4OX9 - chains A and M of the 22 polymer chains in the assembly; structure by X-ray diffraction, 3.80 A resolution.

# Chain A
Molecule: 16S rRNA
Organism: Thermus thermophilus
Sequence (1513 nucleotides; numbered 0 to 1535 plus 19 insertion-coded residues; 42 numbers in that range are skipped by the numbering (no residue carries them; nothing is unmodelled there); the number before each row is that of its first residue; a row labelled like 190A-190L holds insertion residues (190A, then the next letters in order); numbering starts at 0):
     0 UUUGUUGGAGAGUUUGAUCCUGGCUCAGGGUGAACGCUGGCGGCGUGCCU
    50 AAGACAUGCAAGUCGUGCGGG
    73 CCGCGGGGUUUU
    88 ACUCCG
    95 UGGUC
   101 AGCGGCGGACGGGUGAGUAACGCGUGGGU
  129A G
   130 ACCUACCCGGAAGAGGGGGACAACCCGGGGAAACUCGGGCUAAUCCCCCA
   180 UGUGGACCCGC
190A-190L CCCUUGGGGUGU
   191 GUCCAAAGGGCUUU
   216 GCCCGCUUCCGGAUGGGCCCGCGUCCCAUCAGCUAGUUGGUGGGGUAAUG
   266 GCCCACCAAGGCGACGACGGGUAGCCGGUCUGAGAGGAUGGCCGGCCACA
   316 GGGGCACUGAGACACGGGCCCCACUCCUACGGGAGGCAGCAGUUAGGAAU
   366 CUUCCGCAAUGGGCGCAAGCCUGACGGAGCGACGCCGCUUGGAGGAAGAA
   416 GCCCUUCGGGGUGUAAACUCCUGAA
   442 CCCGGGACGAAACCCCCGACGA
   474 GGGGACUGACGGUACCGGG
   494 GUAAUAGCGCCGGCCAACUCCGUGCCAGCAGCCGCGGUAAUACGGAGGGC
   544 GCGAGCGUUACCCGGAUUCACUGGGCGUAAAGGGCGUGUAGGCGGCCUGG
   594 GGCGUCCCAUGUGAAAGACCACGGCUCAACCGUGGGGGAGCGUGGGAUAC
   644 GCUCAGGCUAGACGGUGGGAGAGGGUGGUGGAAUUCCCGGAGUAGCGGUG
   694 AAAUGCGCAGAUACCGGGAGGAACGCCGAUGGCGAAGGCAGCCACCUGGU
   744 CCACCCGUGACGCUGAGGCGCGAAAGCGUGGGGAGCAAACCGGAUUAGAU
   794 ACCCGGGUAGUCCACGCCCUAAACGAUGCGCGCUAGGUCUCUGGGUCU
   848 CCUGGGGGCCGAAGCUAACGCGUUAAGCGCGCCGCCUGGGGAGUACGGCC
   898 GCAAGGCUGAAACUCAAAGGAAUUGACGGGGGCCCGCACAAGCGGUGGAG
   948 CAUGUGGUUUAAUUCGAAGCAACGCGAAGAACCUUACCAGGCCUUGACAU
   998 GCUAGG
 1003A G
  1004 AACCCGGGUGAAAGCCUGGGGUGCCCC
1030A-1030D GCGA
  1031 GGGGAGCCCUAGCACAGGUGCUGCAUGGCCGUCGUCAGCUCGUGCCGUGA
  1081 GGUGUUGGGUUAAGUCCCGCAACGAGCGCAACCCCCGCCGUUAGUUGCCA
  1131 GCGGUUCGGCCGGGCACUCUAACGGGACUGCCCGCGAAA
  1171 GCGGGAGGAAGGAGGGGACGACGUCUGGUCAGCAUGGCCCUUACGGCCUG
  1221 GGCGACACACGUGCUACAAUGCCCACUACAAAGCGAUGCCACCCGGCAAC
  1271 GGGGAGCUAAUCGCAAAAAGGUGGGCCCAGUUCGGAUUGGGGUCUGCAAC
  1321 CCGACCCCAUGAAGCCGGAAUCGCUAGUAAUCGCGGAUCAG
 1361A C
  1362 CAUGCCGCGGUGAAUACGUUCCCGGGCCUUGUACACACCGCCCGUCACGC
  1412 CAUGGGAGCGGGCUCUACCCGAAGUCGCCGGG
  1446 AGCCUACGGG
  1459 CAGGCGCCGAGGGUAGGGCCCGUGACUGGGGCGAAGUCGUAACAAGGUAG
  1509 CUGUACCGGAAGGUGCGGCUGGAUCAC
Unresolved in the structure: 0-4, 1535
Bound ions: Mg2+ site 1 near A8 (its only coordinating residue here); Mg2+ site 2: G11, U12; Mg2+ site 3: U14, U17; Mg2+ site 4 near G21 (its only coordinating residue here); Mg2+ site 5: C48, G115; Mg2+ site 6 near A53 (its only coordinating residue here); Mg2+ site 7: C58, A59, U387; Mg2+ site 8 near G111 (its only coordinating residue here); Mg2+ site 9: A116, G117, G289; Mg2+ site 10 near A195 (its only coordinating residue here); Mg2+ site 11: G258, G266; Mg2+ site 12 near G299 (its only coordinating residue here); 48 more Mg2+ sites not listed
Ligand contacts: sinefungin (SFG): A1408, C1484, U1485
Reported in the primary citation:
  - conformationally variable residues: A1408
  - binding site for sinefungin: A1408

# Chain M
Protein: 30S ribosomal protein S13
Organism: Thermus thermophilus
UniProtKB: P80377 (RS13_THET8); numbering as in UniProt (aligned over 1-126)
Sequence (126 residues; row label = number of the first residue in the row):
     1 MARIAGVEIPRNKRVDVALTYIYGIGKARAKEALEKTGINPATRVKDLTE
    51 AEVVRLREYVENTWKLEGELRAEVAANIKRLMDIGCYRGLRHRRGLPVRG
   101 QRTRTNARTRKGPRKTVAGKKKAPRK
Unresolved in the structure: 1

# How chain A and chain M interact
Pairs across the interface (104):
  G947(A) - Arg108(M)  phosphate contact
  G947(A) - Thr109(M)  phosphate contact
  C948(A) - Asn106(M)  hydrogen bond to the base
  C948(A) - Ala107(M)  hydrogen bond to the phosphate
  C948(A) - Arg108(M)  hydrogen bond to the phosphate
  C948(A) - Thr109(M)  hydrogen bond to the phosphate
  A949(A) - Gln101(M)  phosphate contact
  A949(A) - Arg102(M)  phosphate contact
  A949(A) - Asn106(M)  hydrogen bond to the base
  U950(A) - Arg102(M)  salt bridge to the phosphate
  U950(A) - Thr105(M)  hydrogen bond to the base
  U950(A) - Asn106(M)  hydrogen bond to the base
  G951(A) - Arg102(M)  salt bridge to the phosphate
  G951(A) - Thr105(M)  base contact
  G951(A) - Lys126(M)  hydrogen bond to the base
  U952(A) - Arg104(M)  hydrogen bond to the base
  U952(A) - Thr105(M)  base contact
  U952(A) - Pro124(M)  sugar contact
  U952(A) - Arg125(M)  base contact
  U952(A) - Lys126(M)  base contact
  G953(A) - Arg104(M)  salt bridge to the phosphate
  G953(A) - Ala123(M)  hydrogen bond to the sugar
  G953(A) - Pro124(M)  sugar contact
  G953(A) - Arg125(M)  sugar contact
  G954(A) - Arg104(M)  base contact
  G954(A) - Lys120(M)  salt bridge to the phosphate
  A965(A) - Pro124(M)  base contact
  A969(A) - Pro124(M)  base contact
  A969(A) - Lys126(M)  base contact
  C970(A) - Lys126(M)  base contact
  A1225(A) - Arg102(M)  phosphate contact
  A1225(A) - Thr103(M)  sugar contact
  C1226(A) - Arg91(M)  salt bridge to the phosphate
  C1226(A) - Leu96(M)  phosphate contact
  C1226(A) - Thr103(M)  hydrogen bond to the phosphate
  C1226(A) - Arg104(M)  base contact
  C1226(A) - Lys111(M)  hydrogen bond to the phosphate
  A1227(A) - Leu96(M)  phosphate contact
  A1227(A) - Lys111(M)  salt bridge to the phosphate
  A1227(A) - Lys115(M)  hydrogen bond to the sugar
  A1227(A) - Val117(M)  sugar contact
  C1228(A) - Arg104(M)  hydrogen bond to the base
  C1228(A) - Arg108(M)  salt bridge to the phosphate
  C1228(A) - Lys111(M)  salt bridge to the phosphate
  C1228(A) - Pro113(M)  phosphate contact
  C1228(A) - Arg114(M)  phosphate contact
  C1228(A) - Lys115(M)  hydrogen bond to the phosphate
  C1228(A) - Thr116(M)  hydrogen bond to the phosphate
  C1228(A) - Val117(M)  hydrogen bond to the sugar
  A1229(A) - Arg104(M)  base contact
  A1229(A) - Thr105(M)  base contact
  A1229(A) - Arg114(M)  salt bridge to the phosphate
  A1229(A) - Thr116(M)  hydrogen bond to the phosphate
  A1229(A) - Arg125(M)  hydrogen bond to the sugar
  C1230(A) - Thr105(M)  base contact
  C1230(A) - Arg125(M)  hydrogen bond to the sugar
  C1230(A) - Lys126(M)  hydrogen bond to the sugar
  G1231(A) - Lys126(M)  sugar contact
  G1295(A) - Arg14(M)  hydrogen bond to the sugar
  C1296(A) - Arg14(M)  sugar contact
  C1296(A) - Arg44(M)  salt bridge to the phosphate
  C1297(A) - Arg44(M)  salt bridge to the phosphate
  U1302(A) - Lys13(M)  phosphate contact
  U1302(A) - Arg14(M)  hydrogen bond to the base
  U1302(A) - Val17(M)  phosphate contact
  U1302(A) - Tyr21(M)  phosphate contact
  U1302(A) - Lys27(M)  sugar contact
  A1306(A) - Thr109(M)  hydrogen bond to the sugar
  U1307(A) - Gln101(M)  hydrogen bond to the phosphate
  U1307(A) - Thr109(M)  sugar contact
  U1307(A) - Arg110(M)  phosphate contact
  U1308(A) - His92(M)  phosphate contact
  U1308(A) - Pro97(M)  phosphate contact
  U1308(A) - Val98(M)  hydrogen bond to the phosphate
  U1308(A) - Arg99(M)  hydrogen bond to the base
  U1308(A) - Gln101(M)  hydrogen bond to the phosphate
  U1308(A) - Arg110(M)  salt bridge to the phosphate
  G1309(A) - Val74(M)  sugar contact
  G1309(A) - Asn77(M)  hydrogen bond to the sugar
  G1309(A) - Ile78(M)  sugar contact
  G1309(A) - Arg88(M)  salt bridge to the phosphate
  G1309(A) - His92(M)  salt bridge to the phosphate
  G1309(A) - Arg99(M)  salt bridge to the phosphate
  G1310(A) - Asn77(M)  hydrogen bond to the phosphate
  G1310(A) - Arg88(M)  salt bridge to the phosphate
  C1320(A) - Tyr87(M)  sugar contact
  C1321(A) - Tyr87(M)  sugar contact
  C1322(A) - Gly100(M)  sugar contact
  G1323(A) - Gly100(M)  phosphate contact
  C1328(A) - Ala28(M)  phosphate contact
  C1328(A) - Arg29(M)  sugar contact
  A1329(A) - Tyr23(M)  phosphate contact
  A1329(A) - Gly24(M)  phosphate contact
  A1329(A) - Ile25(M)  hydrogen bond to the phosphate
  A1329(A) - Gly26(M)  hydrogen bond to the phosphate
  A1329(A) - Lys27(M)  phosphate contact
  A1329(A) - Ala28(M)  hydrogen bond to the phosphate
  A1329(A) - Arg29(M)  hydrogen bond to the phosphate
  A1329(A) - Leu70(M)  sugar contact
  U1330(A) - Ile22(M)  phosphate contact
  U1330(A) - Tyr23(M)  phosphate contact
  U1330(A) - Gly24(M)  phosphate contact
  U1330(A) - Ile25(M)  hydrogen bond to the phosphate
  U1330(A) - Gly26(M)  phosphate contact
Other interface residues (no listed pair), chain A (38 interface residues in all): A946, U1301, G1331, A1332
Other interface residues (no listed pair), chain M (50 interface residues in all): Thr20, Arg80, Leu81

# Summary
38 residues of chain A and 50 residues of chain M are in contact; the contacts include 35 hydrogen bonds and
16 salt bridges. Polar pairs include C948(A)-Asn106(M), A949(A)-Asn106(M) and U950(A)-Thr105(M). Bound to
chain A: sinefungin. G11(A) and U12(A) coordinate Mg2+ site 2. The paper reports a binding site for sinefungin
at A1408(A); conformational variability at A1408(A).
Here chain A is 16S rRNA and chain M is 30S ribosomal protein S13, both from Thermus thermophilus. Entry 4OX9
(Crystal structure of the aminoglycoside resistance methyltransferase NpmA bound to the 30S ribosomal subunit)
was determined by X-ray diffraction.
